3FO9 - chains L and H; structure by X-ray diffraction, 1.90 A resolution.

# Chain L
Molecule: Immunoglobulin IGG2A - light chain
From: Mus musculus
Notes: fragment: light chain of 33F12 Fab' fragment
Sequence (219 residues; numbered 1 to 214 plus 5 insertion-coded residues; the number before each row is that of its first residue; a row labelled like 27A-27E holds insertion residues (27A, then the next letters in order)):
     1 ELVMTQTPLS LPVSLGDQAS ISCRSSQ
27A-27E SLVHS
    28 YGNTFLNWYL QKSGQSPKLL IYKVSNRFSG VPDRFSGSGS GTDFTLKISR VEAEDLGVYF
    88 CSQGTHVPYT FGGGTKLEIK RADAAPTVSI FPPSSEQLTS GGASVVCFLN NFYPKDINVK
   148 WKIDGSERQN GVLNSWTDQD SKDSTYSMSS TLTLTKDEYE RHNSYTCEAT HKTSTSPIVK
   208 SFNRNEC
Cystine bridges: Cys-23/Cys-88, Cys-134/Cys-194
Ligand contacts: DIK (5-{[4-(5-methyl-3-oxohex-4-en-1-yl)phenyl]amino}-5-oxopentanoic acid): His-27D, Phe-32, Asn-34, Tyr-36, Ser-89, Gly-91, Tyr-96, Phe-98

# Chain H
Molecule: Immunoglobulin IGG2A - heavy chain
From: Mus musculus
Notes: fragment: heavy chain of 33F12 Fab' fragment
Sequence (218 residues; numbered 1 to 228 plus 6 insertion-coded residues; 16 numbers in that range are skipped by the numbering (no residue carries them; nothing is unmodelled there); the number before each row is that of its first residue; a row labelled like 52A-52C holds insertion residues (52A, then the next letters in order)):
     1 EVKLEESGGG LVQPGGSMKL SCVVSGLTFS RFWMSWVRQS PEKGLEWVAE IR
52A-52C LKS
    53 DNYATHYAES VKGKFTISRD DSKSRLYLQM
82A-82C NSL
    83 RTEDTGIYYC KIYFYSFS
   102 YWGQGTLVTV SAAKTTAPSV YPLAPVCGD
   133 TTGSSVTLGC LVKGYFPEPV TL
   156 TW
   162 NSGSLSSG
   171 VHTFPAVLQS
   183 DLYTLSSSVT VTSS
   198 TWP
   202 SQSIT
   208 CNVAHPASST KVDKKI
   226 EPR
Cystine bridges: Cys-22/Cys-92, Cys-142/Cys-208
Covalent attachments: compound DIK linked to Lys-93
Ligand contacts: DIK (5-{[4-(5-methyl-3-oxohex-4-en-1-yl)phenyl]amino}-5-oxopentanoic acid): Trp-33, Tyr-95, Phe-96, Tyr-97, Trp-103

# How chain L and chain H interact
Pairs across the interface (75):
  Phe-32(L) with Tyr-97(H), hydrophobic
  Tyr-36(L) with Ser-100(H), hydrogen bond; Trp-103(H)
  Gln-38(L) with Gln-39(H), hydrogen bond; Tyr-91(H), hydrogen bond
  Ser-43(L) with Tyr-91(H); Gly-104(H), hydrogen bond (side chain-backbone)
  Pro-44(L) with Trp-103(H)
  Leu-46(L) with Phe-99(H); Ser-100(H)
  Tyr-49(L) with Tyr-97(H); Ser-98(H)
  Lys-50(L) with Tyr-97(H)
  Phe-55(L) with Ser-98(H); Phe-99(H), hydrophobic; Tyr-102(H)
  Phe-87(L) with Gln-39(H); Leu-45(H), hydrophobic
  Val-94(L) with Trp-47(H), hydrophobic; Arg-52(H)
  Pro-95(L) with Trp-47(H), hydrophobic
  Tyr-96(L) with Trp-33(H); Trp-47(H); Glu-50(H), hydrogen bond; Tyr-95(H)
  Phe-98(L) with Leu-45(H); Trp-47(H); Trp-103(H), hydrophobic
  Ser-116(L) with Thr-139(H)
  Ile-117(L) with Val-127(H)
  Phe-118(L) with Leu-124(H); Ala-125(H); Pro-126(H); Thr-139(H)
  Pro-119(L) with Val-127(H); Arg-228(H)
  Pro-120(L) with Arg-228(H), hydrogen bond (backbone-side chain)
  Ser-121(L) with Tyr-122(H); Pro-123(H)
  Glu-123(L) with Pro-123(H); Lys-221(H), salt bridge
  Gln-124(L) with Tyr-122(H); Lys-145(H)
  Ser-127(L) with Tyr-122(H)
  Ser-131(L) with Leu-143(H); Lys-145(H)
  Val-133(L) with Leu-124(H), hydrophobic
  Phe-135(L) with Leu-124(H), hydrophobic; Gly-141(H); Phe-174(H), hydrophobic; Ser-188(H); Ser-189(H); Ser-190(H)
  Asn-137(L) with His-172(H); Phe-174(H); Ser-190(H), hydrogen bond
  Asn-138(L) with His-172(H), hydrogen bond
  Leu-160(L) with Val-177(H), hydrophobic; Gln-179(H)
  Asn-161(L) with Val-177(H)
  Ser-162(L) with Phe-174(H); Pro-175(H), hydrogen bond (side chain-backbone); Val-177(H)
  Trp-163(L) with Pro-175(H)
  Thr-164(L) with Thr-173(H); Phe-174(H)
  Ser-174(L) with His-172(H), hydrogen bond; Phe-174(H)
  Met-175(L) with Phe-174(H)
  Ser-176(L) with Phe-174(H); Ser-188(H), hydrogen bond
  Thr-180(L) with Lys-145(H)
  Phe-209(L) with Val-127(H), hydrophobic
  Cys-214(L) with Val-127(H), hydrophobic; Cys-128(H), hydrophobic
Interface residues without a listed pair, chain L (43 interface residues in all): Asn-30, Gln-42, Lys-45, Thr-178
Interface residues without a listed pair, chain H (43 interface residues in all): Ser-35, Val-37, Glu-46, His-58, Lys-93, Leu-140

# Summary
The chain L/chain H interface involves 43 residues from each chain, with 11 hydrogen bonds and 1 salt bridge.
Polar pairs include Glu-123(L)/Lys-221(H), Tyr-36(L)/Ser-100(H) and Gln-38(L)/Gln-39(H). Ligands of chain L:
compound DIK. Compound DIK is covalently linked to Lys-93(H).
Here chain L is Immunoglobulin IGG2A - light chain and chain H is Immunoglobulin IGG2A - heavy chain, both
from Mus musculus. Entry 3FO9 (Crystal structure of aldolase antibody 33F12 Fab' in complex with hapten
1,3-diketone) was determined by X-ray diffraction.
